PDB entry 4H13 | X-ray diffraction, 3.07 A resolution | chains A and B of the 8 polymer chains in the assembly

Chain A:
Molecule: Cytochrome b6
Organism: Mastigocladus laminosus
UniProtKB: P83791 (CYB6_MASLA); numbering as in UniProt (aligned over 1-215)
Amino-acid sequence (215 residues; row label = number of the first residue in the row):
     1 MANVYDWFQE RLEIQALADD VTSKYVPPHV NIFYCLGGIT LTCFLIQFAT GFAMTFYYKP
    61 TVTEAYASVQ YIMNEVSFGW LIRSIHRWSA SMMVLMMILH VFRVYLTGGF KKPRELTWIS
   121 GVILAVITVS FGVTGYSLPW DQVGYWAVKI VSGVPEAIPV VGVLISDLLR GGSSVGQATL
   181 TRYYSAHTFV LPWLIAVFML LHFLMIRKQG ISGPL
Ion coordination: Cd2+: E75 (shared with 1 residue of chain C); heme Fe site 1: H86, H187; heme Fe site 2: H100, H202
Residues lining bound ligands:
  - phosphatidic acid (7PH; (1R)-2-(dodecanoyloxy)-1-[(phosphonooxy)methyl]ethyl tetradecanoate): F78, W80, L81
  - Octadecane (8K6): F48, F52, V190, W193, L194, A196, V197, M199, L200, F203
  - beta-carotene (BCR): I32, F33, I39, M96, L99
  - chlorophyll a (CLA): I98, V101, F102, Y105, W118, I123, A125, V126, V129
  - heme (HEM), molecule 1: K24, V26, V30, N31, Y34, C35, G38, L41, T42, F203, I206, R207, G210, I211
  - heme (HEM), molecule 2: Y34, C35, G37, G38, T40, L41, M93, M97, H100, V101, R103, V104, T107, G109, F110, R114, T117, W118, G121, V122, L124, A125, T128, I195, M199, H202, F203, I206, G210, I211, S212
  - heme (HEM), molecule 3: F44, Q47, F48, G51, F52, M54, T55, Y58, V69, R83, H86, R87, A90, M93, T128, F131, G132, G135, Y136, L138, P139, Y184, H187, T188, F189, P192
  - dioleoyl-phosphatidylcholine (OPC; (7R,17E)-4-hydroxy-N,N,N,7-tetramethyl-7-[(8E)-octadec-8-enoyloxy]-10-oxo-3,5,9-trioxa-4-phosphaheptacos-17-en-1-aminium 4-oxide): C43, M92, M96
  - tridecyl-stigmatellin (TDS; 8-hydroxy-5,7-dimethoxy-3-methyl-2-tridecyl-4H-chromen-4-one): Y136, V143, A147, I150, V151, V154, P155, I165
Curated features (UniProtKB/Swiss-Prot):
  - binding site (heme c): C35, K208
  - binding site (heme b): R83, H86, H100, R103, H187, H202

Chain B:
Molecule: Cytochrome b6-f complex subunit 4
Organism: Mastigocladus laminosus
UniProtKB: P83792 (PETD_MASLA); residues 1-160 here = UniProt positions 1-160
Amino-acid sequence (160 residues; numbered 1 to 160; the number before each row is that of its first residue):
     1 MATLKKPDLS DPKLRAKLAK GMGHNYYGEP AWPNDLLYVF PVVIMGTFAC IVALSVLDPA
    61 MVGEPADPFA TPLEILPEWY LYPVFQILRS VPNKLLGVLL MASVPLGLIL VPFIENVNKF
   121 QNPFRRPVAT TIFLFGTLVT IWLGIGATFP LDKTLTLGLF
Residues lining bound ligands:
  - beta-carotene (BCR): V43, G46, T47
  - chlorophyll a (CLA): Y80, L81, P83, V84, I87, M101, A102, V104, P105, L106, L108, V111, I132, F133, F135, G136, V139, T140, L143
  - heme (HEM): N25, D35, V39, F40, V43, I44
  - dioleoyl-phosphatidylcholine (OPC; (7R,17E)-4-hydroxy-N,N,N,7-tetramethyl-7-[(8E)-octadec-8-enoyloxy]-10-oxo-3,5,9-trioxa-4-phosphaheptacos-17-en-1-aminium 4-oxide), molecule 1: C50, I51, L54
  - dioleoyl-phosphatidylcholine (OPC), molecule 2: I87, L100, S103, V104, G107, L108, V111, I114, E115, V117, N118, R126, P127, V128, A129, I132, L143
  - tridecyl-stigmatellin (TDS; 8-hydroxy-5,7-dimethoxy-3-methyl-2-tridecyl-4H-chromen-4-one), molecule 1: A31, D35, L36, L37, F40, P41
  - tridecyl-stigmatellin (TDS), molecule 2: I75, L76, P77, L81, F85, L88, M101

Interface between chain A and chain B:
Pairs across the interface (113; chain A residue first):
  V21(A) - L36(B)  hydrophobic
  T22(A) - W32(B)
  K24(A) - N25(B)
  K24(A) - P30(B)
  K24(A) - A31(B)  hydrogen bond (backbone-backbone)
  Y25(A) - K5(B)
  Y25(A) - N25(B)  hydrogen bond (backbone-backbone)
  Y25(A) - Y26(B)
  Y25(A) - Y27(B)
  Y25(A) - G28(B)
  Y25(A) - E29(B)
  Y25(A) - P30(B)  hydrophobic
  V26(A) - Y27(B)
  V26(A) - G28(B)
  V26(A) - E29(B)  hydrogen bond (backbone-backbone)
  P27(A) - H24(B)
  P27(A) - Y27(B)
  I39(A) - V43(B)  hydrophobic
  I39(A) - T47(B)
  T42(A) - I44(B)
  T42(A) - T47(B)
  I46(A) - F48(B)  hydrophobic
  I46(A) - I51(B)  hydrophobic
  Y66(A) - V62(B)
  Y66(A) - G63(B)  hydrogen bond (side chain-backbone)
  Y66(A) - E64(B)
  Y66(A) - P65(B)
  M73(A) - A60(B)
  M73(A) - V62(B)  hydrophobic
  R83(A) - A60(B)
  R83(A) - M61(B)  hydrogen bond (side chain-backbone)
  R83(A) - V62(B)
  S84(A) - S55(B)  hydrogen bond (backbone-side chain)
  S84(A) - P59(B)
  S84(A) - A60(B)  hydrogen bond (side chain-backbone)
  I85(A) - V52(B)  hydrophobic
  I85(A) - S55(B)  hydrogen bond (backbone-side chain)
  R87(A) - E78(B)  salt bridge
  W88(A) - L54(B)  hydrogen bond (side chain-backbone)
  W88(A) - S55(B)
  W88(A) - D58(B)  hydrogen bond (side chain-backbone)
  S89(A) - I51(B)
  S91(A) - W79(B)  hydrogen bond
  V94(A) - W79(B)  hydrophobic
  V94(A) - Y80(B)  hydrophobic
  L95(A) - W79(B)  hydrophobic
  F102(A) - F133(B)  hydrophobic
  Y105(A) - V111(B)  hydrophobic
  Y105(A) - E115(B)  hydrogen bond
  Y105(A) - R126(B)  hydrogen bond (backbone-side chain)
  Y105(A) - A129(B)
  Y105(A) - F133(B)  hydrophobic
  L106(A) - P123(B)
  L106(A) - F133(B)  hydrophobic
  T107(A) - Q121(B)  hydrogen bond (backbone-side chain)
  G108(A) - Q121(B)
  G108(A) - R126(B)
  F110(A) - V111(B)  hydrophobic
  F110(A) - P112(B)
  K111(A) - E115(B)  salt bridge
  K111(A) - N116(B)
  K111(A) - N118(B)
  K111(A) - F120(B)  hydrogen bond (side chain-backbone)
  K111(A) - R126(B)
  K112(A) - N116(B)  hydrogen bond (backbone-side chain)
  K112(A) - K119(B)
  P113(A) - K20(B)
  P113(A) - G21(B)
  P113(A) - M22(B)  hydrophobic
  R114(A) - G21(B)  hydrogen bond (side chain-backbone)
  R114(A) - M22(B)
  E115(A) - P112(B)
  E115(A) - N116(B)  hydrogen bond
  W118(A) - L108(B)  hydrogen bond (side chain-backbone)
  W118(A) - P112(B)
  I119(A) - I109(B)  hydrophobic
  G132(A) - Y80(B)
  V133(A) - Y80(B)
  Y136(A) - L76(B)  hydrogen bond (side chain-backbone)
  Y136(A) - P77(B)
  Y136(A) - E78(B)
  W140(A) - A66(B)  hydrogen bond (backbone-backbone)
  D141(A) - E64(B)
  D141(A) - A66(B)
  Q142(A) - E64(B)  hydrogen bond (backbone-backbone)
  Q142(A) - P65(B)
  Q142(A) - A66(B)
  Q142(A) - D67(B)  hydrogen bond (side chain-backbone)
  Q142(A) - A70(B)  hydrogen bond (side chain-backbone)
  Q142(A) - P72(B)
  Y145(A) - A66(B)  hydrophobic
  W146(A) - D67(B)  hydrogen bond (side chain-backbone)
  W146(A) - P68(B)
  W146(A) - A70(B)  hydrogen bond (side chain-backbone)
  W146(A) - T71(B)
  W146(A) - P72(B)
  W146(A) - I75(B)  hydrophobic
  V154(A) - V98(B)  hydrophobic
  V154(A) - M101(B)  hydrophobic
  A157(A) - L95(B)
  Q209(A) - M22(B)
  G210(A) - N25(B)
  I211(A) - H24(B)
  S212(A) - H24(B)
  S212(A) - Q121(B)  hydrogen bond
  G213(A) - H24(B)
  G213(A) - Q121(B)  hydrogen bond (backbone-side chain)
  P214(A) - H24(B)
  P214(A) - Y27(B)
  P214(A) - Q121(B)
  L215(A) - Q121(B)
  L215(A) - N122(B)  hydrogen bond (backbone-side chain)
  L215(A) - R125(B)  hydrogen bond (backbone-side chain)
Interface residues without a listed pair, chain A (68 interface residues in all): S23, P28, H29, C43, V69, Q70, W80, L81, M92, I98, G109, V122, V126, V129, V143, A147, I150, R207
Interface residues without a listed pair, chain B (68 interface residues in all): D35, V56, F69, L81, P105, F113, T137

Summary:
Chain A and chain B each contribute 68 residues to their interface; the contacts include 30 hydrogen bonds and
2 salt bridges. Among the polar pairs are R87(A)-E78(B), K111(A)-E115(B) and Y66(A)-G63(B).
Here chain A is Cytochrome b6 and chain B is Cytochrome b6-f complex subunit 4, both from Mastigocladus
laminosus. Entry 4H13 (Crystal Structure of the Cytochrome b6f Complex from Mastigocladus laminosus with TDS)
was determined by X-ray diffraction (same publication as 4H44).
